PDB entry 2V15 | X-ray diffraction, 2.10 A resolution | chains D and G of the 12 polymer chains in the assembly

[Chain D (and G)]
Molecule: DNA protection during starvation protein
Source organism: Streptococcus suis
Notes: EC 1.16.-.-; chain G of this document is another copy of the same molecule, construct and numbering; everything in this record applies to it too
Reference sequence: Q4A3W3 (Q4A3W3_STRSU); residue numbers follow UniProt; this construct covers 8-172
Sequence (165 residues; numbered 8 to 172; the number before each row is that of its first residue):
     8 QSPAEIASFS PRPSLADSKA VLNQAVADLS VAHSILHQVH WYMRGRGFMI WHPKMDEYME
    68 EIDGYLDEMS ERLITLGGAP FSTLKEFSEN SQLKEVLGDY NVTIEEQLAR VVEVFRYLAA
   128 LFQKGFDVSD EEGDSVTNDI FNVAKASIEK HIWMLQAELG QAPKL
Unresolved in the structure: 8-20 (chain G: fully traced)
Residues lining bound ligands: terbium(iii) ion (TB): His-47, His-59, Asp-63

[How chain D and chain G interact]
Residue-residue contacts (23):
  Met-50(D) with Ala-164(G)
  Arg-51(D) with Ala-164(G); Gln-168(G); Ala-169(G)
  Gly-52(D) with Ala-164(G), hydrogen bond (backbone-backbone); Glu-165(G); Gly-167(G)
  Arg-53(D) with Arg-53(G), hydrogen bond (side chain-backbone); Gly-54(G); Ile-111(G); Glu-112(G), salt bridge; Glu-165(G), salt bridge
  Gly-54(D) with Glu-165(G), hydrogen bond (backbone-side chain)
  Phe-55(D) with Trp-160(G), hydrophobic; Met-161(G); Ala-164(G), hydrophobic; Glu-165(G), hydrogen bond (backbone-side chain)
  Met-56(D) with Ile-57(G), hydrophobic; Trp-58(G), hydrophobic; Lys-61(G); Met-161(G), hydrophobic; Glu-165(G), hydrogen bond (backbone-side chain)
  His-59(D) with Trp-160(G)
Other interface residues (no listed pair), chain D (9 interface residues in all): Ile-57
Other interface residues (no listed pair), chain G (15 interface residues in all): Tyr-65

[Summary]
9 residues of chain D face 15 of chain G across their interface, with 5 hydrogen bonds and 2 salt bridges.
Polar pairs include Arg-53(D)/Glu-112(G), Arg-53(D)/Glu-165(G) and Arg-53(D)/Arg-53(G). Bound to chain D:
terbium(iii) ion.
Chain D and chain G are both DNA protection during starvation protein (Streptococcus suis); the structure,
Terbium binding in Streptococcus suis Dpr protein, was determined by X-ray diffraction, deposited together
with 2UX1.
